PDB entry 2JF0 | X-ray diffraction, 2.50 A resolution | chains A and B

# Chain A (and B)
Name: Acetylcholinesterase
Organism: Mus musculus
Notes: EC 3.1.1.7, 3.1.1.1; fragment: catalytic domain, residues 32-574; chain B of this document is another copy of the same molecule, construct and numbering; everything in this record applies to it too
Reference sequence: P21836 (ACES_MOUSE); residues 1-543 here correspond to UniProt positions 32-574 (UniProt number = residue number + 31)
Sequence (548 residues; each row starts with the number of its first residue):
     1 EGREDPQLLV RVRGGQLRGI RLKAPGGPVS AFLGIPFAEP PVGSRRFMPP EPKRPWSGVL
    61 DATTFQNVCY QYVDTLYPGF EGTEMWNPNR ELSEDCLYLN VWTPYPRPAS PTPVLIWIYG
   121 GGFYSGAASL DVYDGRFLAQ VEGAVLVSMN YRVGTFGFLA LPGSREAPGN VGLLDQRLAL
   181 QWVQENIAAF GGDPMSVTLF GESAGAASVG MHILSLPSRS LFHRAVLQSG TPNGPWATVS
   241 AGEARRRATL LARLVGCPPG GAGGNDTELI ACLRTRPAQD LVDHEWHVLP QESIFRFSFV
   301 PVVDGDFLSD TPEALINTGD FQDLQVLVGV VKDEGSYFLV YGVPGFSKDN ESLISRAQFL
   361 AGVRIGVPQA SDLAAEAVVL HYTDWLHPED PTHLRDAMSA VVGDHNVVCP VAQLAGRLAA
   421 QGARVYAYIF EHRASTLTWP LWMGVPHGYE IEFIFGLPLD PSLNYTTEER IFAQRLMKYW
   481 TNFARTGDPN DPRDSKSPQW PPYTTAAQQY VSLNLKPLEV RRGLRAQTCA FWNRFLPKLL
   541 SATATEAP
Disordered / not traced: 258-264, 543-548 (chain B: 1-3, 258-264, 545-548)
Modified / non-standard residues: Ser203 (O-[(R)-(dimethylamino)(ethoxy)phosphoryl]-L-serine; SUN)
Swiss-Prot annotation at these positions:
  - active site (Charge relay system): Glu334, His447
  - glycosylation (N-linked (GlcNAc...) asparagine): Asn265, Asn350, Asn464
Disulfide bonds: Cys69-Cys96, Cys257-Cys272, Cys409-Cys529
Small-molecule neighbours: HBP (1,7-heptylene-bis-N,n'-syn-2-pyridiniumaldoxime): Tyr72, Asp74, Trp86, Tyr124, Ser203, Glu285, Trp286, Tyr337, Phe338, Tyr341, His447

# How chain A and chain B interact
Residue-residue contacts (44):
  Leu373(A) - Phe535(B)  hydrophobic
  Leu373(A) - Lys538(B)
  Leu373(A) - Leu539(B)  hydrophobic
  Glu376(A) - Lys538(B)
  Ala377(A) - Phe535(B)  hydrophobic
  Leu380(A) - Ala530(B)
  Leu380(A) - Arg534(B)
  Leu380(A) - Phe535(B)  hydrophobic
  His381(A) - Gln527(B)
  Thr383(A) - Gln527(B)  hydrogen bond (backbone-side chain)
  Asp384(A) - Gln527(B)
  Trp385(A) - Gln508(B)  hydrogen bond (backbone-side chain)
  Trp385(A) - Ala526(B)
  Trp385(A) - Gln527(B)  hydrogen bond (backbone-side chain)
  Trp385(A) - Ala530(B)
  Trp385(A) - Arg534(B)
  Leu386(A) - Ala506(B)
  Leu386(A) - Gln508(B)
  Leu386(A) - Arg522(B)
  His387(A) - Arg522(B)
  Ala506(A) - Leu386(B)
  Ala507(A) - Leu386(B)
  Gln508(A) - Trp385(B)  hydrogen bond (side chain-backbone)
  Gln508(A) - Leu386(B)
  Arg522(A) - Leu386(B)
  Arg522(A) - His387(B)  hydrogen bond
  Gly523(A) - Leu386(B)
  Ala526(A) - Trp385(B)
  Gln527(A) - His381(B)
  Gln527(A) - Thr383(B)  hydrogen bond (side chain-backbone)
  Gln527(A) - Asp384(B)
  Gln527(A) - Trp385(B)  hydrogen bond (side chain-backbone)
  Ala530(A) - Leu380(B)
  Ala530(A) - Trp385(B)
  Arg534(A) - Leu380(B)
  Arg534(A) - Trp385(B)
  Phe535(A) - Ala377(B)  hydrophobic
  Phe535(A) - Leu380(B)  hydrophobic
  Phe535(A) - Phe535(B)  hydrophobic
  Lys538(A) - Leu373(B)
  Lys538(A) - Glu376(B)
  Leu539(A) - Leu373(B)  hydrophobic
  Leu539(A) - Phe535(B)  hydrophobic
  Leu539(A) - Leu539(B)  hydrophobic
Also at the interface, not in a pair above, chain B (21 interface residues in all): Gly523

# Summary
The interface between chain A and chain B involves 22 residues on one side and 21 on the other, with 7
hydrogen bonds. Among the polar pairs are Thr383(A)-Gln527(B), Trp385(A)-Gln508(B) and Trp385(A)-Gln527(B).
Bound to chain A: compound HBP.
Both chains are Acetylcholinesterase (Mus musculus). Entry 2JF0 (Mus musculus acetylcholinesterase in complex
with tabun and Ortho-7) was determined by X-ray diffraction together with 2JEY and 2JEZ from the same study.
